PDB entry 6RFQ | electron microscopy, 3.30 A resolution | chains C and I of the 41 polymer chains in the assembly

# Chain C
Molecule: Subunit NUCM of NADH:Ubiquinone Oxidoreductase (Complex I)
Organism: Yarrowia lipolytica
Notes: EC 1.6.99.3
Reference sequence: Q9UUU1 (Q9UUU1_YARLL); residues 1-466 here = UniProt positions 1-466
Sequence (466 residues; row label = number of the first residue in the row):
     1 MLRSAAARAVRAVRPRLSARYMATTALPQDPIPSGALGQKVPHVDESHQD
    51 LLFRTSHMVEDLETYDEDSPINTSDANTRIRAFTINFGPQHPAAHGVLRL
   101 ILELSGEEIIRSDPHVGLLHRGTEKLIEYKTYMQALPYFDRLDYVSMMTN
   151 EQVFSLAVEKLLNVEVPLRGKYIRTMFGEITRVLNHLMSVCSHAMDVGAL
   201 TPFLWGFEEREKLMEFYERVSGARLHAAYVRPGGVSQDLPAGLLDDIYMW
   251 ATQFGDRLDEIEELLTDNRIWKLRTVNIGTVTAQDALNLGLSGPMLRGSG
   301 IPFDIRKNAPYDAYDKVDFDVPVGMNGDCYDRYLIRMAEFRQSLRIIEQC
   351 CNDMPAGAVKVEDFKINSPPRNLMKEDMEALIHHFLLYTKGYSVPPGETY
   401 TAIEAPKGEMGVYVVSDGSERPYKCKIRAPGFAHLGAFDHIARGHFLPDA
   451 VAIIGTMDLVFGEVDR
Disordered / not traced: 1-28, 88-95
Small-molecule neighbours:
  - 1,2-Distearoyl-sn-glycerophosphoethanolamine (3PE): Arg-269, Ile-270, Leu-273
  - 4Fe-4S cluster (SF4): Arg-121, Arg-141, His-226
  - Phosphatidylinositol (T7X): Ala-36, Leu-37, Gly-38

# Chain I
Molecule: Subunit NUIM of NADH:Ubiquinone Oxidoreductase (Complex I)
Organism: Yarrowia lipolytica
Notes: EC 1.6.99.3
Reference sequence: Q9UUT8 (Q9UUT8_YARLL); numbering as in UniProt (aligned over 1-229)
Sequence (229 residues; each row starts with the number of its first residue):
     1 MLSLVRPAVTRSILRGAPGSMRLLSSTARLHAPATDSAINIYAGGSAAAA
    51 PPAGFRIHRPATWEESEEGALSKATKYFLLAEMFRGLYVVLEQFFRAPYT
   101 IYYPFEKGPVSPRFRGEHALRRYPSGEERCIACKLCEAICPALAITIDAE
   151 ERIDGSRRTTKYDIDMTKCIYCGYCQESCPVDAIVETPNVEYATETREEL
   201 LYNKEKLLANGDKWELELQYALDADAPYR
Disordered / not traced: 1-39
Metal / ion sites: 4Fe-4S cluster Fe site 1: Cys-130, Cys-133, Cys-136, Cys-179; 4Fe-4S cluster Fe site 2: Cys-140, Cys-169, Cys-172, Cys-175
Small-molecule neighbours:
  - 1,2-Distearoyl-sn-glycerophosphoethanolamine (3PE): Tyr-77, Phe-78, Leu-80, Met-83, Phe-84, Leu-87
  - diundecyl phosphatidyl choline (PLC): Thr-75, Lys-76, Leu-79, Ala-81, Phe-84, Arg-85, Tyr-88
  - 4Fe-4S cluster (SF4), molecule 1: His-118, Ile-139, Cys-140, Pro-141, Ile-145, Ile-164, Cys-169, Ile-170, Tyr-171, Cys-172, Gly-173, Tyr-174, Cys-175, Glu-186
  - 4Fe-4S cluster (SF4), molecule 2: Cys-130, Ile-131, Ala-132, Cys-133, Lys-134, Leu-135, Cys-136, Ile-147, Cys-179, Pro-180, Val-181, Ala-183, Ile-184

# Chain C / chain I interface
Residue-residue contacts - 65 pairs, chain C then chain I:
  Lys-130(C) / Pro-141(I)
  Lys-130(C) / Leu-143(I)
  Met-133(C) / Tyr-174(I)  hydrogen bond (backbone-side chain)
  Gln-134(C) / Ala-138(I)  hydrogen bond (side chain-backbone)
  Gln-134(C) / Ile-139(I)  hydrogen bond (side chain-backbone)
  Gln-134(C) / Pro-141(I)
  Leu-136(C) / Tyr-174(I)
  Pro-137(C) / Tyr-174(I)
  Tyr-138(C) / Pro-141(I)
  Arg-141(C) / Ile-170(I)
  Thr-201(C) / Val-90(I)
  Trp-205(C) / Val-90(I)  hydrophobic
  Trp-205(C) / Gln-93(I)
  Glu-208(C) / Tyr-99(I)
  Glu-215(C) / Pro-109(I)
  Glu-218(C) / Pro-109(I)
  Glu-218(C) / Val-110(I)
  Glu-218(C) / Ser-111(I)
  Arg-219(C) / Ser-111(I)
  Arg-219(C) / Arg-113(I)  hydrogen bond (backbone-side chain)
  Val-220(C) / Arg-113(I)
  Gly-222(C) / Arg-113(I)
  Gly-222(C) / Phe-114(I)
  Gly-222(C) / Arg-115(I)
  Ala-223(C) / Arg-115(I)
  Arg-231(C) / Tyr-174(I)
  Arg-231(C) / Glu-177(I)  salt bridge
  Gln-237(C) / Arg-113(I)
  Gln-237(C) / Arg-229(I)  hydrogen bond
  Asp-238(C) / Tyr-228(I)
  Leu-239(C) / Tyr-228(I)
  Pro-240(C) / Arg-113(I)
  Pro-240(C) / Tyr-228(I)
  Ala-241(C) / Tyr-228(I)  hydrogen bond (backbone-side chain)
  Arg-257(C) / Gln-93(I)  hydrogen bond
  Arg-257(C) / Arg-96(I)
  Glu-260(C) / Val-89(I)
  Glu-260(C) / Gln-93(I)
  Glu-263(C) / Arg-85(I)  salt bridge
  Glu-263(C) / Val-89(I)
  Leu-264(C) / Gly-86(I)
  Leu-264(C) / Val-89(I)  hydrophobic
  Leu-264(C) / Val-90(I)  hydrophobic
  Asp-267(C) / Glu-82(I)
  Asn-268(C) / Met-83(I)
  Arg-269(C) / Lys-76(I)  hydrogen bond (side chain-backbone)
  Arg-269(C) / Tyr-77(I)  hydrogen bond (side chain-backbone)
  Arg-269(C) / Leu-80(I)
  Arg-269(C) / Glu-82(I)  salt bridge
  Ile-270(C) / Met-83(I)  hydrophobic
  Gly-300(C) / Phe-55(I)
  Met-325(C) / Ile-57(I)  hydrophobic
  Arg-371(C) / Glu-177(I)  hydrogen bond (side chain-backbone)
  Arg-371(C) / Cys-179(I)  hydrogen bond (side chain-backbone)
  Arg-371(C) / Pro-180(I)  hydrogen bond (side chain-backbone)
  Arg-371(C) / Asp-182(I)
  Met-374(C) / Pro-180(I)  hydrophobic
  His-384(C) / Glu-177(I)
  His-384(C) / Ser-178(I)  hydrogen bond (side chain-backbone)
  Phe-385(C) / Leu-135(I)  hydrophobic
  Tyr-388(C) / Ala-138(I)
  Tyr-388(C) / Ile-139(I)
  Tyr-388(C) / Glu-177(I)
  Tyr-388(C) / Ser-178(I)
  Thr-389(C) / Leu-135(I)
Other interface residues (no listed pair), chain C (44 interface residues in all): Glu-209, Lys-212, Ala-228, Ser-236, Pro-370, Lys-375
Other interface residues (no listed pair), chain I (38 interface residues in all): Cys-140, Gln-176, Val-181, Asp-225

# Overview
44 residues of chain C face 38 of chain I across their interface, with 13 hydrogen bonds and 3 salt bridges.
Polar contacts include Arg-231(C)/Glu-177(I), Glu-263(C)/Arg-85(I) and Arg-269(C)/Glu-82(I).
1,2-Distearoyl-sn-glycerophosphoethanolamine is bound between chain C and chain I. Chain C binds 4Fe-4S
cluster and Phosphatidylinositol.
Here chain C is Subunit NUCM of NADH:Ubiquinone Oxidoreductase (Complex I) and chain I is Subunit NUIM of
NADH:Ubiquinone Oxidoreductase (Complex I), both from Yarrowia lipolytica. Entry 6RFQ (Cryo-EM structure of a
respiratory complex I assembly intermediate with NDUFAF2) was determined by electron microscopy (same
publication as 6RFR and 6RFS).
